6SCT - chains B and C of the 15 polymer chains in the assembly; structure by electron microscopy, 4.69 A resolution (low resolution: residue-level contacts below are approximate; hydrogen-bond / salt-bridge calls are withheld).

Chain B (and C):
Molecule: Clathrin heavy chain
From: Sus scrofa
Notes: chain C of this document is another copy of the same molecule, construct and numbering; everything in this record applies to it too
Reference sequence: C0MHR2 (C0MHR2_PIG); residue numbers follow UniProt; this construct covers 1-1675
Chain sequence (1675 residues; row label = number of the first residue in the row):
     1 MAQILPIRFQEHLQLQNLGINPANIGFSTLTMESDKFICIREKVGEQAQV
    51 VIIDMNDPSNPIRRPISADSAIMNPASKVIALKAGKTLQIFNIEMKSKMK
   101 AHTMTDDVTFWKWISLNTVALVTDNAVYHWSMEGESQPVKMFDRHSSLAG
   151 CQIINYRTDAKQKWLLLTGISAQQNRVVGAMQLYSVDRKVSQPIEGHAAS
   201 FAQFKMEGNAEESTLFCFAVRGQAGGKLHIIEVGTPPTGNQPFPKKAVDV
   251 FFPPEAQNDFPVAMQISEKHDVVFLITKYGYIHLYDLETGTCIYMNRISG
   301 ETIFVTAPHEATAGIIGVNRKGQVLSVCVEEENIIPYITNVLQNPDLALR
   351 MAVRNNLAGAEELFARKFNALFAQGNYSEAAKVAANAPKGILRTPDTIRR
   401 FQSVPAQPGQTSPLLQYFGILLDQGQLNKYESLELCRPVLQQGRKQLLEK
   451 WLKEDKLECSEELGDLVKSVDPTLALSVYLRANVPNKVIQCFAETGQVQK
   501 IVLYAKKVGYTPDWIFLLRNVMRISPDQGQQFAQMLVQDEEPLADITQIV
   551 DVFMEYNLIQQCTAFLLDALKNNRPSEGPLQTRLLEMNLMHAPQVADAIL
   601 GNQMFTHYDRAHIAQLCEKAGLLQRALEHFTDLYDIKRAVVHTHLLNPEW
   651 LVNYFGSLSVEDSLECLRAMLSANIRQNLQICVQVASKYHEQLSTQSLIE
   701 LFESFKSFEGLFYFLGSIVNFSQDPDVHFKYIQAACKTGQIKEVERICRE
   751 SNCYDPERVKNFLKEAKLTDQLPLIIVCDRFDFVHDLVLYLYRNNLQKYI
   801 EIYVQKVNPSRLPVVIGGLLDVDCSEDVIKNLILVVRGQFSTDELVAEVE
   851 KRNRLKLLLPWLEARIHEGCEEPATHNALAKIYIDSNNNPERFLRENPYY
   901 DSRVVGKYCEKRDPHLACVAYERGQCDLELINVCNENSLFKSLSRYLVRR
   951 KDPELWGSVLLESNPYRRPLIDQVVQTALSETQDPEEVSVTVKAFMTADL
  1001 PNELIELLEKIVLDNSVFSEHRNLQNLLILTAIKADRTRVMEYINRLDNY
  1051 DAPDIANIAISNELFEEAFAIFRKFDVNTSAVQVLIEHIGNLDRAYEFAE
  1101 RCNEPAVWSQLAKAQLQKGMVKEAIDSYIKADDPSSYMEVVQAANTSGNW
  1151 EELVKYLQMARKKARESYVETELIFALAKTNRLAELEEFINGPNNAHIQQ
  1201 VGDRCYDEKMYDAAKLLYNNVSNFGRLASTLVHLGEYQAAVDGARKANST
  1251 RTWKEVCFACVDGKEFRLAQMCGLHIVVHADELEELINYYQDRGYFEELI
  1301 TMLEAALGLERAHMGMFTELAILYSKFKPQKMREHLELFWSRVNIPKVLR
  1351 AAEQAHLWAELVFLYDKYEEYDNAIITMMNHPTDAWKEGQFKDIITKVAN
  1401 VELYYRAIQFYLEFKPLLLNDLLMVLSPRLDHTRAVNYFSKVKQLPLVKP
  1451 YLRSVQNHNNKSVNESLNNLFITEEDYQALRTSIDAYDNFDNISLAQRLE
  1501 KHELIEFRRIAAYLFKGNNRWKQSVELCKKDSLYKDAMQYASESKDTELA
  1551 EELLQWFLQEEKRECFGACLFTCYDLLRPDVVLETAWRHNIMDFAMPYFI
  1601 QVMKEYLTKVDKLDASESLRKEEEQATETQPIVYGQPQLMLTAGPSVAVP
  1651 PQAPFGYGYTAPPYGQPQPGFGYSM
Unresolved in the structure: 1-808, 1475-1675 (chain C: 1-634, 1076-1675)
What the authors report for this chain:
  - disease-associated variants - P890L (citing earlier work)

Chain B / chain C interface:
Residue-residue contacts - 33 pairs, chain B then chain C:
  Arg1165(B) - Glu765(C)
  Ser1167(B) - Asn761(C)
  Asn1195(B) - Asn761(C)
  Asn1195(B) - Glu765(C)
  Asn1220(B) - Arg793(C)
  Val1221(B) - Leu789(C)
  Ser1222(B) - Asp821(C)
  Phe1224(B) - Asp821(C)
  Lys1246(B) - Asp823(C)
  Lys1246(B) - Arg854(C)
  Ala1247(B) - Arg854(C)
  Asn1248(B) - Arg852(C)
  Asn1248(B) - Asn853(C)
  Asn1248(B) - Arg854(C)
  His1279(B) - Asn853(C)
  Leu1309(B) - Asn887(C)
  Glu1310(B) - Asp885(C)
  Glu1310(B) - Asn887(C)
  Arg1311(B) - Asp885(C)
  Met1314(B) - Lys911(C)
  Met1314(B) - Arg912(C)
  Ile1345(B) - Ser938(C)
  Ile1345(B) - Phe940(C)
  Pro1346(B) - Asn937(C)
  Glu1369(B) - Lys941(C)
  Glu1369(B) - Gln973(C)
  Tyr1371(B) - Gln976(C)
  Asp1372(B) - Asp972(C)
  Lys1397(B) - Gln976(C)
  Ala1399(B) - Asp972(C)
  Ala1399(B) - Val975(C)
  Pro1428(B) - Arg1046(C)
  Asp1431(B) - Glu1042(C)
Interface residues without a listed pair, chain B (33 interface residues in all): Asn1223, Arg1245, Thr1250, Ala1280, His1313, Gly1315, Tyr1368, Glu1402, Leu1430
Interface residues without a listed pair, chain C (30 interface residues in all): Leu820, Val822, Ser886, Pro914, Glu936, Leu939, Arg1039

In short:
The interface between chain B and chain C involves 33 residues on one side and 30 on the other.
Chain B and chain C are both Clathrin heavy chain (Sus scrofa); the structure, Cryo-EM structure of the
consensus triskelion hub of the clathrin coat complex, was determined by electron microscopy.
